PDB entry 8ZZ0 | electron microscopy, 3.43 A resolution | chains A and D of the 7 polymer chains in the assembly

== Chain A ==
Name: PomB
From: Vibrio alginolyticus
UniProt: O06874 (O06874_VIBAL); residue numbers follow UniProt; this construct covers 1-315
Chain sequence (321 residues; row label = number of the first residue in the row):
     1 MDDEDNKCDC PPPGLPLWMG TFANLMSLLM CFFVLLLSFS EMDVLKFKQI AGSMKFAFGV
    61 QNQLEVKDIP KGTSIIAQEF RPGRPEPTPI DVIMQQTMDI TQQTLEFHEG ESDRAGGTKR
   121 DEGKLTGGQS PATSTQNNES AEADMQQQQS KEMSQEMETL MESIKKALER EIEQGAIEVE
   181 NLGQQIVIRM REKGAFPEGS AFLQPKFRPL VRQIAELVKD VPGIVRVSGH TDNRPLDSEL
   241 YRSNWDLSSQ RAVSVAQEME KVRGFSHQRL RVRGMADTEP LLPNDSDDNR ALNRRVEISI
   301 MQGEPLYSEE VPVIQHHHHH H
Not modelled in the structure: 1-13, 60-321
Differences from the reference sequence: engineered mutation Asn24 (Asp in O06874); expression tag (316-321)
Reported in the primary citation:
  - specificity-determining residues: Leu35 (by similarity / conservation)

== Chain D ==
Name: Chemotaxis protein PomA
From: Vibrio alginolyticus
UniProt: O06873 (POMA_VIBAL); numbering as in UniProt (aligned over 1-253)
Chain sequence (253 residues; each row starts with the number of its first residue):
     1 MDLATLLGLI GGFAFVIMAM VLGGSIGMFV DVTSILIVVG GSIFVVLMKF TMGQFFGATK
    61 IAGKAFMFKA DEPEDLIAKI VEMADAARKG GFLALEEMEI NNTFMQKGID LLVDGHDADV
   121 VRAALKKDIA LTDERHTQGT GVFRAFGDVA PAMGMIGTLV GLVAMLSNMD DPKAIGPAMA
   181 VALLTTLYGA ILSNMVFFPI ADKLSLRRDQ ETLNRRLIMD GVLAIQDGQN PRVIDSYLKN
   241 YLNEGKRALE IDE
Not modelled in the structure: 1-25, 88-99, 252-253
Reported in the primary citation:
  - specificity-determining residues: Met165, Met179 (by similarity / conservation)

== How chain A and chain D interact ==
Residue-residue contacts (12; chain A residue first):
  Trp18(A) with Pro151(D); Met155(D)
  Thr21(A) with Met155(D)
  Phe22(A) with Met155(D)
  Leu25(A) with Leu159(D), hydrophobic; Leu162(D), hydrophobic
  Leu29(A) with Leu162(D), hydrophobic
  Phe32(A) with Leu166(D), hydrophobic; Met169(D), hydrophobic
  Phe33(A) with Ile175(D), hydrophobic
  Leu36(A) with Met169(D), hydrophobic; Pro172(D), hydrophobic
Also at the interface, not in a pair above, chain D (11 interface residues in all): Met165, Met179, Thr186

== Summary ==
8 residues of chain A and 11 residues of chain D are in contact. The paper reports specificity determinants
Leu35(A) and Met165(D) among others.
Chain A is PomB and chain D is Chemotaxis protein PomA, both from Vibrio alginolyticus; the structure,
Bacterial flagellar sodium-driven stator PomA5PomB2(D24N) with 100 mM KCl, was determined by electron
microscopy together with 8ZYV, 8ZYW, 8ZYZ and 9IJM from the same study.
